PDB entry 8SJJ | X-ray diffraction, 1.78 A resolution | chains A and C

== Chain A ==
Name: Septin-14
Source organism: Homo sapiens
Notes: fragment: coiled coil domain
UniProtKB: Q6ZU15 (SEP14_HUMAN); residues 1-70 here correspond to UniProt positions 346-415 (UniProt number = residue number + 345)
Sequence (75 residues; numbered -4 to 70; the number before each row is that of its first residue; numbers below 1 keep their minus sign (Gly-4 is residue -4)):
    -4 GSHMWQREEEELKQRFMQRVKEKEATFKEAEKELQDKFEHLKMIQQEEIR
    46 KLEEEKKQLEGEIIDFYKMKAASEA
Unresolved in the structure: 70
Construct notes: expression tag (-4 to 0)
Bound ions: Na+ near Gln41 (its only coordinating residue here)
Reported in the primary citation:
  - conformationally variable residues (side-chain flip): Phe33

== Chain C ==
Name: Septin 7
Source organism: Homo sapiens
UniProtKB: A0A023T695 (A0A023T695_HUMAN); residues -12 to 71 here correspond to UniProt positions 307-390 (UniProt number = residue number + 319)
Sequence (88 residues; numbered -16 to 71; the number before each row is that of its first residue; numbers below 1 keep their minus sign (Gly-16 is residue -16)):
   -16 GSHMAQMEEERREHVAKMKKMEMEMEQVFEMKVKEKVQKLKDSEAELQRR
    34 HEQMKKNLEAQHKELEEKRRQFEDEKANWEAQQRILEQ
Unresolved in the structure: 70-71
Construct notes: expression tag (-16 to -13)
Bound ions: Na+ near Ile68 (its only coordinating residue here)

== Interface between chain A and chain C ==
Residue-residue contacts (59; chain A residue first):
  Trp0(A) - Met-10(C)
  Trp0(A) - Glu-7(C)
  Trp0(A) - Arg-6(C)
  Trp0(A) - His-3(C)
  Glu3(A) - His-3(C)  salt bridge
  Glu4(A) - Lys0(C)  salt bridge
  Glu4(A) - Met1(C)
  Leu7(A) - Met4(C)  hydrophobic
  Leu7(A) - Glu5(C)
  Phe11(A) - Met8(C)  hydrophobic
  Phe11(A) - Glu9(C)
  Phe11(A) - Phe12(C)  hydrophobic
  Arg14(A) - Glu9(C)  salt bridge
  Arg14(A) - Phe12(C)
  Val15(A) - Phe12(C)  hydrophobic
  Lys18(A) - Phe12(C)
  Lys18(A) - Val16(C)
  Lys18(A) - Lys19(C)
  Phe22(A) - Lys19(C)
  Phe22(A) - Val20(C)  hydrophobic
  Ala25(A) - Leu23(C)  hydrophobic
  Glu26(A) - Leu23(C)
  Glu26(A) - Ser26(C)  hydrogen bond
  Leu29(A) - Ser26(C)
  Leu29(A) - Glu27(C)
  Leu29(A) - Leu30(C)  hydrophobic
  Gln30(A) - Ser26(C)
  Gln30(A) - Leu30(C)
  Phe33(A) - Leu30(C)  hydrophobic
  Phe33(A) - Gln31(C)
  Leu36(A) - His34(C)
  Gln40(A) - His34(C)
  Gln40(A) - Met37(C)
  Gln40(A) - Lys38(C)
  Gln40(A) - Leu41(C)
  Glu43(A) - Leu41(C)
  Glu43(A) - His45(C)  salt bridge
  Ile44(A) - Leu41(C)  hydrophobic
  Leu47(A) - Leu41(C)  hydrophobic
  Leu47(A) - Gln44(C)
  Leu47(A) - His45(C)
  Leu47(A) - Leu48(C)  hydrophobic
  Glu50(A) - Leu48(C)
  Lys51(A) - Leu48(C)
  Leu54(A) - Leu48(C)  hydrophobic
  Leu54(A) - Lys51(C)
  Leu54(A) - Arg52(C)
  Leu54(A) - Phe55(C)  hydrophobic
  Glu57(A) - Arg52(C)  salt bridge
  Glu57(A) - Phe55(C)
  Ile58(A) - Phe55(C)  hydrophobic
  Phe61(A) - Phe55(C)  hydrophobic
  Phe61(A) - Glu58(C)
  Phe61(A) - Lys59(C)
  Phe61(A) - Trp62(C)
  Tyr62(A) - Glu58(C)  hydrogen bond
  Met64(A) - Trp62(C)  hydrophobic
  Lys65(A) - Trp62(C)
  Ser68(A) - Trp62(C)
Also at the interface, not in a pair above, chain A (34 interface residues in all): Lys8, Arg10, Glu19, Glu48, Gln53
Also at the interface, not in a pair above, chain C (35 interface residues in all): Lys15, Glu56, Gln66
The authors on this interface:
  - interface residues, chain A: Phe11(A), Phe33(A), Leu36(A), Gln40(A)

== In short ==
Chain A and chain C form an interface of 34 and 35 residues respectively; the contacts include 2 hydrogen
bonds and 5 salt bridges. Polar pairs include Glu3(A)-His-3(C), Glu4(A)-Lys0(C) and Arg14(A)-Glu9(C). From the
paper: interface residues Phe11(A), Phe33(A) and Leu36(A) among others; conformational variability at
Phe33(A).
Here chain A is Septin-14 and chain C is Septin 7, both from Homo sapiens. Entry 8SJJ (X-ray structure of the
metastable SEPT14-SEPT7 heterodimeric coiled coil) was determined by X-ray diffraction.
